Entry 7Z2X (X-ray diffraction, 1.50 A resolution); this record covers chains A and B.

Chain A (and B):
Molecule: Ferulic acid esterase
From: Lentilactobacillus buchneri
Notes: EC 3.1.1.73; chain B of this document is another copy of the same molecule, construct and numbering; everything in this record applies to it too
Reference sequence: D7RU28 (D7RU28_LENBU); residues 1-260 here = UniProt positions 1-260
Amino-acid sequence (282 residues; numbered -21 to 260; the number before each row is that of its first residue; numbers below 1 keep their minus sign (Met-21 is residue -21)):
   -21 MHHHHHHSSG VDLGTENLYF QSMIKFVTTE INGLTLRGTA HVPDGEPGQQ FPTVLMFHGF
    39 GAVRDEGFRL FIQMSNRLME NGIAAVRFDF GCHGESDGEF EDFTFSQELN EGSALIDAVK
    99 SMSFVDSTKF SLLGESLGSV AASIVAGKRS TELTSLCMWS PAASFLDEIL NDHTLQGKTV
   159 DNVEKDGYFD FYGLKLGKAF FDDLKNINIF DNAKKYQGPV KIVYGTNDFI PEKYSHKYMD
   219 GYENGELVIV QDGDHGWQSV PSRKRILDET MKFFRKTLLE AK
Not modelled in the structure: -21 to -6, 260 (chain B: -21 to -1, 260)
Construct notes: initiating methionine (-21); expression tag (-20 to 0)
Reported in the primary citation:
  - mutagenesis - S114A: abolished catalytic activity on MF

How chain A and chain B interact:
Residue-residue contacts (70):
  Phe4(A) with Phe4(B), hydrophobic; Arg42(B); Glu73(B)
  Arg15(A) with Met1(B); Ile2(B)
  Thr17(A) with Glu73(B), hydrogen bond
  Gly39(A) with Phe46(B)
  Val41(A) with Asp43(B)
  Arg42(A) with Phe4(B); Arg42(B); Glu73(B), salt bridge
  Asp43(A) with Val41(B); Glu73(B)
  Phe46(A) with Phe169(B), hydrophobic; Tyr170(B), hydrophobic; Leu172(B)
  Arg47(A) with Cys70(B), hydrogen bond (side chain-backbone); His71(B); Gly72(B), hydrogen bond (side chain-backbone); Ser74(B), hydrogen bond (side chain-backbone); Gly76(B), hydrogen bond (side chain-backbone); Phe78(B); Leu172(B)
  Ile50(A) with Gly72(B); Glu73(B)
  Gln51(A) with Leu172(B)
  Arg65(A) with Glu73(B), salt bridge
  Cys70(A) with Arg47(B), hydrogen bond (backbone-side chain)
  His71(A) with Arg47(B)
  Gly72(A) with Arg47(B), hydrogen bond (backbone-side chain); Ile50(B)
  Glu73(A) with Phe4(B); Thr17(B), hydrogen bond; Asp43(B); Ile50(B); Arg65(B), salt bridge
  Ser74(A) with Arg47(B), hydrogen bond (backbone-side chain)
  Gly76(A) with Arg47(B), hydrogen bond (backbone-side chain)
  Phe78(A) with Arg47(B)
  Tyr166(A) with Val238(B), hydrophobic
  Asp168(A) with Ser237(B); Val238(B), hydrogen bond (side chain-backbone); Pro239(B)
  Phe169(A) with Phe46(B), hydrophobic
  Tyr170(A) with Phe46(B), hydrophobic; Gln236(B); Arg241(B), hydrogen bond (backbone-side chain)
  Gly171(A) with Gln236(B), hydrogen bond (backbone-backbone); Ser237(B); Val238(B); Arg241(B)
  Leu172(A) with Phe46(B); Arg47(B); Gln51(B); Val238(B); Arg241(B)
  Lys173(A) with Val238(B)
  Gln236(A) with Tyr170(B); Gly171(B), hydrogen bond (backbone-backbone)
  Ser237(A) with Asp168(B); Gly171(B)
  Val238(A) with Tyr166(B), hydrophobic; Asp168(B), hydrogen bond (backbone-side chain); Gly171(B); Leu172(B); Lys173(B)
  Pro239(A) with Asp168(B)
  Arg241(A) with Tyr170(B), hydrogen bond (side chain-backbone); Gly171(B)
  Lys242(A) with Lys173(B)
Other interface residues (no listed pair), chain A (36 interface residues in all): Ile2, Asp75, Glu77, Trp235
Other interface residues (no listed pair), chain B (36 interface residues in all): Arg15, Gly39, Asp75, Glu77, Trp235

Overview:
Chain A and chain B each contribute 36 residues to their interface, with 16 hydrogen bonds and 3 salt bridges.
Polar pairs include Arg42(A)-Glu73(B), Arg65(A)-Glu73(B) and Thr17(A)-Glu73(B). The paper reports that S114A
of chain A abolishes catalytic activity on MF.
Both chains are Ferulic acid esterase (Lentilactobacillus buchneri). Entry 7Z2X (Wild-type ferulic acid
esterase from Lactobacillus buchneri) was determined by X-ray diffraction together with 7Z2U and 7Z2V from the
same study.
